2OS8 - chains B and C of the 3 polymer chains in the assembly; structure by X-ray diffraction, 3.27 A resolution.

# Chain B
Name: Myosin regulatory light chain
Source organism: Placopecten magellanicus
Notes: fragment: Myosin RLC
Reference sequence: Q26068 (Q26068_PLAMG); residues 0-156 here correspond to UniProt positions 1-157 (UniProt number = residue number + 1)
Chain sequence (157 residues; row label = number of the first residue in the row; numbering starts at 0):
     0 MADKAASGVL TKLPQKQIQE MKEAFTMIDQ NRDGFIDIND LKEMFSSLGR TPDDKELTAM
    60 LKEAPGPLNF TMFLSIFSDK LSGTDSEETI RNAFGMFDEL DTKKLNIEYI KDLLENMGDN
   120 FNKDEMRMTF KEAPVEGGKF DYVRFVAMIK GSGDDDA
Unresolved in the structure: 0-16, 152-156
Bound ions: Mg2+: D28, D32, F34

# Chain C
Name: Myosin essential light chain
Source organism: Placopecten magellanicus
Notes: fragment: Myosin ELC
Reference sequence: Q26066 (Q26066_PLAMG); residues 0-156 here correspond to UniProt positions 1-157 (UniProt number = residue number + 1)
Chain sequence (157 residues; numbered 0 to 156; the number before each row is that of its first residue; numbering starts at 0):
     0 MPKLSQDEID DLKEVFELFD FWDGRDGAVD AFKIGDVCRC LGINPRNEDV FAVGGTHKMG
    60 EKSLPFEEFL PAYEGLMDCE QGTYADYMEA FKTFDREGQG FISGAELRHV LSGLGERLSD
   120 EEVDEIINLT DLQEDLEGNV KYEEFVKKVM TGPYPDK
Unresolved in the structure: 0, 156
Bound ions: Ca2+ near D22 (its only coordinating residue here)

# Interface between chain B and chain C
Pairs across the interface - 9 pairs, chain B then chain C:
  L112(B) with W21(C), hydrophobic
  N115(B) with D22(C); G23(C)
  M116(B) with W21(C)
  G117(B) with F20(C), hydrogen bond (backbone-backbone); G23(C); R24(C), hydrogen bond (backbone-backbone)
  D118(B) with R24(C), salt bridge
  N119(B) with G23(C)
Other interface residues (no listed pair), chain B (7 interface residues in all): F96

# Overview
The interface between chain B and chain C involves 7 residues on one side and 5 on the other, with 2 hydrogen
bonds and 1 salt bridge. Among the polar pairs are D118(B)-R24(C), G117(B)-F20(C) and G117(B)-R24(C).
Chain B is Myosin regulatory light chain and chain C is Myosin essential light chain, both from Placopecten
magellanicus; the structure, Rigor-like structures of muscle myosins reveal key mechanical elements in the
transduction pathways of this allosteric ..., was determined by X-ray diffraction (same publication as 2EC6,
2OTG, 3I5F, 3I5G, 3I5H and 3I5I).
